PDB entry 8G6D | X-ray diffraction, 3.92 A resolution | chains A and K of the 12 polymer chains in the assembly

== Chain A (and K) ==
Name: Virion egress protein UL34
Organism: Human alphaherpesvirus 1 strain 17
Notes: chain K of this document is another copy of the same molecule, construct and numbering; everything in this record applies to it too
Reference sequence: P10218 (UL34_HHV11); residue numbers follow UniProt; this construct covers 15-185
Chain sequence (183 residues; each row starts with the number of its first residue):
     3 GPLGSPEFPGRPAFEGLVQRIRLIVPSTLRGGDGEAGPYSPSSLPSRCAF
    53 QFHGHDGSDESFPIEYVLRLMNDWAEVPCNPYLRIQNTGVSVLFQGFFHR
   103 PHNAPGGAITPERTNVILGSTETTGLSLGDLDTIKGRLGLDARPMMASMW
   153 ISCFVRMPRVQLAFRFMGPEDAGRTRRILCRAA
Disordered / not traced: 3-13, 179-185 (chain K: 3-13, 178-185)
Construct notes: expression tag (3-14)
From the paper describing this entry:
  - mutagenesis - D35A/E37A, E37A, T123Q: decreased growth in response to UL34-null
  - mutagenesis - D35A: unchanged growth in response to UL34-null HSV-1
  - mutagenesis - K137A: decreased stability with Nuclear egress protein 1
  - mutagenesis - R139A: unchanged growth in response to UL34-null
  - mutagenesis - K137A, K137A/R139A: decreased growth in response to UL34-null virus
  - conformationally variable residues (order/disorder transition): G175 to R178
  - mutagenesis - R139A: unchanged binding to Nuclear egress protein 1
  - mutagenesis - K137A, R139A: unchanged expression

== Interface between chain A and chain K ==
Residue-residue contacts (11):
  P113(A) with N105(K)
  E114(A) with R49(K), salt bridge; N105(K)
  R139(A) with S48(K), hydrogen bond (backbone-side chain); H101(K); H104(K)
  L140(A) with Y41(K); S48(K); R49(K)
  G141(A) with Y41(K), hydrogen bond (backbone-side chain)
  L142(A) with Y41(K)
Also at the interface, not in a pair above, chain K (8 interface residues in all): L46, P103

== Summary ==
6 residues of chain A and 8 residues of chain K are in contact, with 2 hydrogen bonds and 1 salt bridge. Among
the polar pairs are E114(A)-R49(K), R139(A)-S48(K) and G141(A)-Y41(K). The paper reports that D35A/E37A, E37A
and T123Q of chain A reduce growth in response to UL34-null; conformational variability at G175(A); 7
substitutions were tested in all.
Both chains are Virion egress protein UL34 (Human alphaherpesvirus 1 strain 17). Entry 8G6D (HSV-1 Nuclear
Egress Complex (SUP; UL31-R229L)) was determined by X-ray diffraction.
